Entry 5E5F (X-ray diffraction, 1.68 A resolution); this record covers chain A.

Chain A:
Name: Ribonuclease pancreatic
Organism: Bos taurus
Notes: EC 3.1.27.5
UniProtKB: P61823 (RNAS1_BOVIN); residues 1-124 here correspond to UniProt positions 27-150 (UniProt number = residue number + 26)
Chain sequence (124 residues; each row starts with the number of its first residue):
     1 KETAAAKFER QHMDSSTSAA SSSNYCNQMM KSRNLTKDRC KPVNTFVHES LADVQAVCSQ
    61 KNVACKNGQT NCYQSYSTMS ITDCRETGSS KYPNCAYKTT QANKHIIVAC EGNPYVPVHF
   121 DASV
Disulfides: C26-C84, C40-C95, C58-C110, C65-C72
Bound ions: gold ion near H105 (its only coordinating residue here)

In short:
Chain A is Ribonuclease pancreatic (Bos taurus); the structure, X-ray structure of the complex between RNase A
and compound 4-PF6 ([(PPh3)Au(mi-pbi)Pt(Me)(DMSO)][PF6]), the heterobimetallic derivative obtained ..., was
determined by X-ray diffraction, deposited together with 5E5E.
